5TXL - chains A and T of the 4 polymer chains in the assembly; structure by X-ray diffraction, 2.50 A resolution.

Chain A:
Name: HIV-1 reverse transcriptase P66 subunit
Source organism: Human immunodeficiency virus type 1 group M subtype B (isolate BH10)
Notes: EC 2.7.7.49
Reference sequence: P03366 (POL_HV1B1); residues 1-554 here correspond to UniProt positions 600-1153 (UniProt number = residue number + 599)
Chain sequence (556 residues; row label = number of the first residue in the row; numbers below 1 keep their minus sign (Met-1 is residue -1)):
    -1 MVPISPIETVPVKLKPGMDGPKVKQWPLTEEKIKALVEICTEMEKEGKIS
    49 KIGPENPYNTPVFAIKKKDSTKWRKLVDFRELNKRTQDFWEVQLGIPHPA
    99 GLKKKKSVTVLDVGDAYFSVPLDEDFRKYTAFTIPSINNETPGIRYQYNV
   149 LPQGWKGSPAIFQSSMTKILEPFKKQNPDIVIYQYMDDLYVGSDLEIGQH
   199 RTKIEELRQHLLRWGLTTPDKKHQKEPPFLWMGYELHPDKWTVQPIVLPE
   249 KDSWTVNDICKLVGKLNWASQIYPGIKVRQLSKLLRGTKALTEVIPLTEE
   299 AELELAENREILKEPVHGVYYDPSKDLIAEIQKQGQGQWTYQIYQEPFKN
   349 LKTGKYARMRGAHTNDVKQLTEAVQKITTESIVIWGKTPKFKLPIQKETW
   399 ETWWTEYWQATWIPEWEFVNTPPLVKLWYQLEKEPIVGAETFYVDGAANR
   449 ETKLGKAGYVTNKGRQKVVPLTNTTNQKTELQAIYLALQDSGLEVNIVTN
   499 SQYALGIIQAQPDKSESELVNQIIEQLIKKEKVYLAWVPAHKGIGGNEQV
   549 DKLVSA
Differences from the reference sequence: initiating methionine (-1); expression tag (0); engineered mutation Cys258 (Gln857 in P03366), Ser280 (Cys879 in P03366), Asn498 (Asp1097 in P03366)
Bound ions: Mg2+ site 1: Asp110, Val111, Asp185 (together with 2'-deoxyadenosine 5'-triphosphate); Mg2+ site 2: Asp443, Asp549
Small-molecule neighbours: 2'-deoxyadenosine 5'-triphosphate (DTP): Lys65, Arg72, Leu74, Asp110, Val111, Gly112, Asp113, Ala114, Tyr115, Gln151, Met184, Asp185
Curated features (UniProtKB/Swiss-Prot):
  - region: Phe227 to His235 (RT 'primer grip')
  - motif: Trp398 to Trp414 (Tryptophan repeat motif)
  - binding site (Mg(2+)): Asp110, Asp185, Asp186, Asp443, Glu478, Asp549
  - site: Trp401 (Essential for RT p66/p51 heterodimerization), Trp414 (Essential for RT p66/p51 heterodimerization), Phe440, Tyr441 (Cleavage)
Reported in the primary citation:
  - Mg2+ coordination: Asp110, Val111, Asp185
  - catalytic residues: Asp110, Asp185
  - binding site for 2'-deoxyadenosine 5'-triphosphate: Arg72, Tyr115, Gln151
  - contacts within the chain: Arg72-Gln151 (hydrogen bond)
  - binding site for the 27-nt DNA strand (chain T): Ala62
  - mutagenesis - D498N: unchanged catalytic activity (citing earlier work)

Chain T:
Molecule: 27-nt DNA strand
Sequence (27 nucleotides; row label = number of the first residue in the row):
   701 ATGGTCGGCGCCCGAACAGGGACTGTG
Disordered / not traced: 701, 726-727

Interface between chain A and chain T:
Contacting residue pairs - 44 pairs, chain A then chain T:
  Trp24(A) with DG703(T), base contact
  Pro25(A) with DT702(T), base contact
  Thr27(A) with DT702(T), base contact
  Glu29(A) with DT702(T), phosphate contact
  Lys30(A) with DT702(T), hydrogen bond to the phosphate
  Phe61(A) with DG704(T), base contact; DT705(T), base contact
  Ala62(A) with DG704(T), base contact
  Leu74(A) with DT705(T), base contact
  Asp76(A) with DG704(T), sugar contact; DT705(T), sugar contact
  Arg78(A) with DT705(T), phosphate contact; DC706(T), phosphate contact
  Asn81(A) with DC706(T), sugar contact
  Glu89(A) with DG707(T), phosphate contact; DG708(T), phosphate contact
  Gln91(A) with DG708(T), sugar contact
  Leu92(A) with DC709(T), sugar contact
  Ile94(A) with DG708(T), base contact; DC709(T), base contact
  Gly152(A) with DT705(T), base contact; DC706(T), sugar contact
  Trp153(A) with DC706(T), sugar contact
  Lys154(A) with DC706(T), phosphate contact
  Pro157(A) with DG707(T), sugar contact
  Tyr183(A) with DG707(T), base contact; DG708(T), base contact
  Asn265(A) with DC711(T), sugar contact; DC712(T), phosphate contact
  Ser280(A) with DC712(T), sugar contact; DC713(T), phosphate contact
  Arg284(A) with DC713(T), salt bridge to the phosphate; DG714(T), phosphate contact
  Gly285(A) with DC713(T), phosphate contact; DG714(T), phosphate contact
  Lys353(A) with DC712(T), salt bridge to the phosphate
  Ala355(A) with DC712(T), phosphate contact
  Lys374(A) with DC711(T), salt bridge to the phosphate
  Arg448(A) with DC723(T), hydrogen bond to the base; DT724(T), sugar contact
  Asn474(A) with DC723(T), sugar contact
  Gln500(A) with DG721(T), phosphate contact; DA722(T), hydrogen bond to the phosphate
  His539(A) with DC723(T), phosphate contact
Interface residues without a listed pair, chain A (39 interface residues in all): Leu26, Ile63, Val75, Gly93, Gln151, Arg356, Glu449, Gln475

Summary:
39 residues of chain A face 16 of chain T across their interface; the contacts include 3 hydrogen bonds and 3
salt bridges. Polar pairs include Arg448(A)-DC723(T), Lys30(A)-DT702(T) and Gln500(A)-DA722(T). Ligands of
chain A: 2'-deoxyadenosine 5'-triphosphate. The paper reports catalytic residues Asp110(A) and Asp185(A);
D498N of chain A leaves catalytic activity unchanged.
Chain A is HIV-1 reverse transcriptase P66 subunit (Human immunodeficiency virus type 1 group M subtype B
(isolate BH10)) and chain T is a 27-nt DNA strand; the structure, Structure of HIV-1 reverse transcriptase
(RT) ternary complex with a double stranded DNA and an incoming ..., was determined by X-ray diffraction (same
publication as 5TXM, 5TXN, 5TXO and 5TXP).
